8IMN - chains E and F of the 40 polymer chains in the assembly; structure by electron microscopy, 3.07 A resolution.

== Chain E (and F) ==
Name: CpcA
From: Anthocerotibacter panamensis
Notes: chain F of this document is another copy of the same molecule, construct and numbering; everything in this record applies to it too
Sequence (163 residues; each row starts with the number of its first residue):
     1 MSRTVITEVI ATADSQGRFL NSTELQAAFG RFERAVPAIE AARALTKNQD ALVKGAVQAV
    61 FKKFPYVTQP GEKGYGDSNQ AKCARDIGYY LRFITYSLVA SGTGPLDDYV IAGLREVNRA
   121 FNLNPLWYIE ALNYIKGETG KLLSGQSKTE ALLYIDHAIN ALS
Unresolved in the structure: 1
Small-molecule neighbours:
  - phycocyanobilin (CYC), molecule 1: R34, Q146, T149, L153
  - phycocyanobilin (CYC), molecule 2: V60, V67, K73, G74, N79, K82, C83, R85, D86, I87, Y89, Y90, F93, Y109, V110, V117, F121, L123, W127, Y128

== Chain E / chain F interface ==
Residue-residue contacts (25; chain E residue first):
  Q16(E) - R3(F)  hydrogen bond
  N21(E) - T103(F)  hydrogen bond
  S22(E) - T103(F)
  S22(E) - L153(F)
  S22(E) - Y154(F)
  T23(E) - E8(F)
  T23(E) - G102(F)
  Q26(E) - R34(F)
  Q26(E) - S101(F)  hydrogen bond
  Q26(E) - Y154(F)  hydrogen bond
  A27(E) - A27(F)  hydrophobic
  F29(E) - E33(F)
  F29(E) - R34(F)
  E33(E) - F29(F)
  E33(E) - E33(F)
  R34(E) - Q26(F)
  R34(E) - F29(F)
  S101(E) - Q26(F)  hydrogen bond
  G102(E) - T23(F)
  T103(E) - N21(F)  hydrogen bond
  T103(E) - T23(F)
  E150(E) - Q26(F)
  L153(E) - S22(F)
  Y154(E) - S22(F)
  Y154(E) - Q26(F)
Other interface residues (no listed pair), chain E (21 interface residues in all): R3, V5, T12, R18, G30, H157
Other interface residues (no listed pair), chain F (17 interface residues in all): V5, G30

== Overview ==
The interface between chain E and chain F involves 21 residues on one side and 17 on the other, with 6
hydrogen bonds. Polar contacts include Q16(E)-R3(F), N21(E)-T103(F) and Q26(E)-S101(F). Chain E binds
phycocyanobilin.
Chain E and chain F are both CpcA (Anthocerotibacter panamensis); the structure, Rt1I-Rt1II, Rt2'I-Rt2'II,
Rt3I-Rt3II cylinder in cyanobacterial phycobilisome from Anthocerotibacter panamensis (Cluster F), was
determined by electron microscopy, deposited together with 8IMI, 8IMJ, 8IMK, 8IML, 8IMM and 8IMO.
